Entry 8Z0O (electron microscopy, 3.20 A resolution); this record covers chains A and B.

Chain A (and B):
Name: chitin synthase
Organism: Phytophthora sojae strain P6497
Notes: EC 2.4.1.16; chain B of this document is another copy of the same molecule, construct and numbering; everything in this record applies to it too
Reference sequence: G4Z2L3 (G4Z2L3_PHYSP); numbering as in UniProt (aligned over 1-913)
Amino-acid sequence (925 residues; numbered 1 to 925; the number before each row is that of its first residue):
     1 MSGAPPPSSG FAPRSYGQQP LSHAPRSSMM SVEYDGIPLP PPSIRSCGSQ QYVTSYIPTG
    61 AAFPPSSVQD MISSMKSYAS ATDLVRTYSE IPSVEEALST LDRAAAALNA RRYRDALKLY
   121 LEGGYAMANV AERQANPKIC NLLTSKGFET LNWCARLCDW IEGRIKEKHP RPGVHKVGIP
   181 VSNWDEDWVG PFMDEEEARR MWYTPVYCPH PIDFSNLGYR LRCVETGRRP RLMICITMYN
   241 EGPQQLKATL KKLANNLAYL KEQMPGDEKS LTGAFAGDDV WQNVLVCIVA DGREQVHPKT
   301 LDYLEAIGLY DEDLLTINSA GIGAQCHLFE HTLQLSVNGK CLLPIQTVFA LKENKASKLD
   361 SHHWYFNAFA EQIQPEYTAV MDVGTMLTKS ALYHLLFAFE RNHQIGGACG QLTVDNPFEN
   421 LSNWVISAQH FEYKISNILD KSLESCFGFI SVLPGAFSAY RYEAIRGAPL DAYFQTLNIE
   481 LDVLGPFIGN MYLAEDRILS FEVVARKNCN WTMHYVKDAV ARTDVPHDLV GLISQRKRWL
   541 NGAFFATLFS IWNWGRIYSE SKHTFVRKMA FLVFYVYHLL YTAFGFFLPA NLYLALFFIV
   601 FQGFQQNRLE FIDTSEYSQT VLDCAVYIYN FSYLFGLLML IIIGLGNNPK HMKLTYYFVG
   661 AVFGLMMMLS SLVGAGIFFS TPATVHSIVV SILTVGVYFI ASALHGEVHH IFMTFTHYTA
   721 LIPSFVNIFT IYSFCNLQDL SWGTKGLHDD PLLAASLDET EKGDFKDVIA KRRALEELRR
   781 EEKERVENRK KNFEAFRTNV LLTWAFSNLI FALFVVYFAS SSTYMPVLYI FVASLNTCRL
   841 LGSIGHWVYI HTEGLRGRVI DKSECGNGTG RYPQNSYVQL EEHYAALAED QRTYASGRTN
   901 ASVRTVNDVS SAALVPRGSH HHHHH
Unresolved in the structure: 1-22, 40-53, 56-90, 148, 162, 490, 738-761, 860-925 (chain B: 1-22, 40-90, 122, 125-127, 132, 742-761, 860-925)
Differences from the reference sequence: expression tag (914-925)
Residues lining bound ligands: UDP (uridine-5'-diphosphate): T237, M238, Y239, E241, D291, K355, A356, S357, K358, S361, D382, V383, Q535, W539
Curated features (UniProtKB/Swiss-Prot):
  - motif: S741 to G743 (Conserved SWG motif)
  - active site: D496
  - binding site (UDP-N-acetyl-alpha-D-glucosamine): T237, E241, D291
  - glycosylation (N-linked (GlcNAc...) asparagine): N420, N510, N867, N900
  - mutagenesis: D291 (D291A: Abolishes the catalytic activity), L359 (L359A: Leads to 70% loss of activity), D382 (D382A: Abolishes the catalytic activity), E432 (E432A: Greatly impairs the catalytic activity), Y433 (Y433A: Greatly impairs the catalytic activity), V452 (V452A: Greatly impairs the catalytic activity), P454 (P454A: Greatly impairs the catalytic activity), E495 (E495A: Leads to 95% loss of activity), D496 (D496A: Abolishes the catalytic activity; D496N: Strongly reduces the catalytic activity), R536 (R536A: Greatly impairs the catalytic activity), W539 (W539A: Greatly impairs the catalytic activity), W742 (W742A: Abolishes the catalytic activity)
Reported in the primary citation:
  - mutagenesis - L540A, Y698A: decreased catalytic activity

Chain A / chain B interface:
Contacting residue pairs (99; chain A residue first):
  R26(A) with R231(B); Q374(B), hydrogen bond (side chain-backbone)
  M29(A) with E371(B); Q372(B); Q374(B)
  M30(A) with R229(B)
  E33(A) with R220(B), salt bridge; V224(B); Q372(B)
  T54(A) with K176(B)
  S55(A) with H175(B), hydrogen bond; K176(B); G178(B); W202(B)
  I91(A) with K762(B), hydrogen bond (backbone-side chain)
  P92(A) with K762(B)
  S93(A) with K762(B); G763(B)
  V94(A) with G763(B); D764(B); V768(B), hydrophobic
  E95(A) with V768(B)
  L98(A) with V768(B), hydrophobic
  R103(A) with R103(B)
  I139(A) with F765(B), hydrophobic
  R220(A) with E33(B), salt bridge
  V224(A) with E33(B)
  R229(A) with R26(B); M30(B)
  R231(A) with R26(B)
  E294(A) with R779(B), hydrogen bond (backbone-side chain); R780(B), hydrogen bond (backbone-side chain)
  E312(A) with I769(B); R773(B), salt bridge
  D313(A) with F765(B); I769(B)
  T316(A) with F765(B); I769(B)
  I317(A) with F765(B), hydrophobic
  E371(A) with M29(B)
  Q372(A) with M29(B)
  I373(A) with R26(B), hydrogen bond (backbone-side chain)
  Q374(A) with R26(B); M29(B)
  Y627(A) with Y817(B)
  F631(A) with L813(B), hydrophobic; Y817(B), hydrophobic
  F635(A) with F806(B); L813(B), hydrophobic
  L638(A) with L809(B), hydrophobic
  M639(A) with L802(B), hydrophobic
  I641(A) with I642(B), hydrophobic
  I642(A) with I641(B), hydrophobic; L645(B); L801(B), hydrophobic; L802(B), hydrophobic
  I643(A) with T798(B); L802(B), hydrophobic
  L645(A) with L645(B), hydrophobic
  G646(A) with L645(B); R797(B)
  N647(A) with E794(B); R797(B); T798(B), hydrogen bond
  N648(A) with E794(B)
  H651(A) with K791(B); E794(B), salt bridge
  M652(A) with T798(B); N799(B)
  K762(A) with I91(B), hydrogen bond (side chain-backbone); P92(B), hydrogen bond (side chain-backbone); S93(B)
  G763(A) with S93(B); V94(B)
  F765(A) with D313(B); T316(B); I317(B), hydrophobic
  K766(A) with D313(B), salt bridge
  V768(A) with V94(B), hydrophobic; E95(B)
  R779(A) with E294(B)
  R780(A) with E294(B), hydrogen bond (side chain-backbone)
  K791(A) with H651(B)
  E794(A) with N647(B); N648(B); H651(B), salt bridge
  R797(A) with G646(B); N647(B)
  T798(A) with N647(B), hydrogen bond
  N799(A) with M652(B)
  L801(A) with I642(B), hydrophobic
  L802(A) with M639(B), hydrophobic; I642(B), hydrophobic
  F806(A) with F635(B); L638(B), hydrophobic
  L809(A) with L638(B), hydrophobic
  L813(A) with F635(B), hydrophobic
  Y817(A) with Y627(B); F631(B), hydrophobic
Interface residues without a listed pair, chain A (71 interface residues in all): I37, E96, Q134, S215, R293, D764, I769, K771, R772, R773, E776, A795
Interface residues without a listed pair, chain B (73 interface residues in all): I37, L98, Q134, I139, V177, S215, E225, R293, E312, I373, I643, K771, R772, E776, A795

Overview:
71 residues of chain A face 73 of chain B across their interface; the contacts include 11 hydrogen bonds and 6
salt bridges. Polar pairs include E33(A)-R220(B), E312(A)-R773(B) and H651(A)-E794(B). Bound to chain A: UDP.
The paper reports that L540A and Y698A of chain A reduce catalytic activity.
Chain A and chain B are both chitin synthase (Phytophthora sojae strain P6497); the structure, Cryo-EM
structure of chitin synthase, was determined by electron microscopy (same publication as 8K52).
